Entry 8QFJ (X-ray diffraction, 1.90 A resolution); this record covers chain A.

[Chain A]
Protein: Family 3 adenylate cyclase
Organism: Oscillatoria acuminata PCC 6304
UniProtKB: K9TLZ5 (K9TLZ5_9CYAN); numbering as in UniProt (aligned over 1-350)
Chain sequence (350 residues; each row starts with the number of its first residue):
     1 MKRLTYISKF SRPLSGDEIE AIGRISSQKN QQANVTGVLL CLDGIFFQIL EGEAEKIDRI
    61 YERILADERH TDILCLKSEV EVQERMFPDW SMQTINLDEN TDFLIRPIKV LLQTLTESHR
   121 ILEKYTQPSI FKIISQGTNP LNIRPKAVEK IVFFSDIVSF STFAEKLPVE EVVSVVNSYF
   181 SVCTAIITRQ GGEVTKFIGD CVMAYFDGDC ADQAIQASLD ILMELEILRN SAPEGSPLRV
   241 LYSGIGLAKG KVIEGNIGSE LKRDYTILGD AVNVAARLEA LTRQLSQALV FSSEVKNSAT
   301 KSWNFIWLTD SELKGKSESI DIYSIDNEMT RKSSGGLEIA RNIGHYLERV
Disordered / not traced: 331-350
Bound ions: Mg2+ site 1: Asp-156, Ile-157, Asp-200 (together with ATP); Mg2+ site 2: Asp-156, Asp-200 (together with ATP)
Ligand contacts:
  - ATP (adenosine-5'-triphosphate): Phe-154, Asp-156, Ile-157, Val-158, Ser-159, Phe-160, Ser-161, Lys-196, Ile-198, Gly-199, Asp-200, Met-203, Ile-267, Leu-268, Gly-269, Asp-270, Val-272, Asn-273, Ala-276, Arg-283
  - FMN (flavin mononucleotide): Tyr-6, Ile-22, Ile-25, Ser-26, Lys-29, Asn-30, Leu-39, Phe-46, Gln-48, Leu-50, Ile-60, Arg-63, Ile-64, Asp-67, Arg-69, His-70, Met-92
From the paper describing this entry:
  - conformationally variable residues (side-chain flip): Gln-48, Glu-79 to Phe-103

[In short]
Bound to chain A: flavin mononucleotide and ATP. The Mg2+ site 1 is built by Asp-156, Ile-157 and Asp-200.
Asp-156 and Asp-200 coordinate Mg2+ site 2. From the paper: conformational variability at Gln-48 and Glu-79.
Chain A is Family 3 adenylate cyclase (Oscillatoria acuminata PCC 6304); the structure, Room temperature
crystal structure of the Photoactivated Adenylate Cyclase OaPAC after blue light excitation at 2.3 ..., was
determined by X-ray diffraction (same publication as 8QFE, 8QFG, 8QFH and 8QFI).
